Entry 6T9I (electron microscopy, 3.90 A resolution); this record covers chains G and K of the 12 polymer chains in the assembly.

== Chain G ==
Molecule: Transcription initiation factor TFIID subunit 10
Organism: Saccharomyces cerevisiae (strain ATCC 204508 / S288c)
Reference sequence: Q12030 (TAF10_YEAST); residues 1-206 here = UniProt positions 1-206
Sequence (206 residues; each row starts with the number of its first residue):
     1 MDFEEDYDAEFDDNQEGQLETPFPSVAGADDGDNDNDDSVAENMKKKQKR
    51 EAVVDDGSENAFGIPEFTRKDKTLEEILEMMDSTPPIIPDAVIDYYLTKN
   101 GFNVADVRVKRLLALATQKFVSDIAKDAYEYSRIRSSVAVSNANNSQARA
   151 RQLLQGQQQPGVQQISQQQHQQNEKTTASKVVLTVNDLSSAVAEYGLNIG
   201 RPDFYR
Not modelled in the structure: 1-66

== Chain K ==
Molecule: Transcriptional activator SPT7
Organism: Saccharomyces cerevisiae (strain ATCC 204508 / S288c)
Reference sequence: P35177 (SPT7_YEAST); residues 1-1332 here = UniProt positions 1-1332
Sequence (1332 residues; numbered 1 to 1332; the number before each row is that of its first residue):
     1 MTERIPIKNYQRTNAKALLKLTEKLFNKNFFDLYLTSQQLVVLEYLLSIS
    51 SEEDKLKAWDYFLKGNIALNVEKSFPLTQEEEHHGAVSPAVDTRSDDVSS
   101 QTIKDNNNTNTNTSISNENHVENEIEDKGDNAIANEDNFVNNDESDNVEE
   151 DLFKLDLEDLKQQISGTRFIGNLSLKIRYVLWQCAIDYIYCDRNEFGDEN
   201 DTEYTLLDVEEKEEEEIGKNEKPQNKEGISKFAEDEDYDDEDENYDEDST
   251 DVKNVDDPPKNLDSISSSNIEIDDERRLVLNISISKETLSKLKTNNVEEI
   301 MGNWNKIYHSFEYDKETMIKRLKLEESDKMIEKGKKKRSRSDLEAATDEQ
   351 DRENTNDEPDTNQKLPTPEGSTFSDTGNKRPKQSNLDLTVNLGIENLSLK
   401 HLLSSIQQKKSQLGISDYELKHLIMDVRKNRSKWTSDERIGQEELYEACE
   451 KVVLELRNYTEHSTPFLNKVSKREAPNYHQIIKKSMDLNTVLKKLKSFQY
   501 DSKQEFVDDIMLIWKNCLTYNSDPSHFLRGHAIAMQKKSLQLIRMIPNIT
   551 IRNRADLEKEIEDMEKDKDYELDEEEEVAGSGRKGLNMGAHMLAKENGKV
   601 SEKDSSKTVKDEAPTNDDKLTSVIPEGEKEKDKTASSTVTVHENVNKNEI
   651 KENGKNEEQDMVEESSKTEDSSKDADAAKKDTEDGLQDKTAENKEAGENN
   701 EEEEDDDDEDEDEDMVDSQSYLLEKDDDRDDLEISVWKTVTAKVRAEICL
   751 KRTEYFKNGKLNSDSEAFLKNPQRMKRFDQLFLEYKEQKALESYRQKIEQ
   801 NSIMKNGFGTVLKQEDDDQLQFHNDHSLNGNEAFEKQPNDIELDDTRFLQ
   851 EYDISNAIPDIVYEGVNTKTLDKMEDASVDRMLQNGINKQSRFLANKDLG
   901 LTPKMNQNITLIQQIRHICHKISLIRMLQSPLSAQNSRSNPNAFLNNHIY
   951 NYTIIDDSLDIDPVSQLPTHDYKNNRELIWKFMHKNISKVAMANGFETAH
  1001 PSAINMLTEIAGDYLSNLIKTLKLHHETNSLNRGTNVEMLQTTLLENGIN
  1051 RPDDLFSYVESEFGKKTKKLQDIKQKLESFLRALLRPTLQELSERNFEDE
  1101 SQSFFTGDFASELTGEDFFGFRELGLEKEFGVLSSSVPLQLLTTQFQTVD
  1151 GETKVQAKKIQPEESDSIVYKKITKGMLDAGSFWNTLLPLLQKDYERSKA
  1201 YIAKQSKSSANDKTSMTSTEDNSFALLEEDQFVSKKTATKARLPPTGKIS
  1251 TTYKKKPIASAFILPEEDLENDVKADPTTTVNAKVGAENDGDSSLFLRTP
  1301 QPLDPLDMDDAFDDTNMGSNSSFSLSLPRLNQ
Not modelled in the structure: 1-151, 188-727, 755-848, 931-951, 1086-1332
UniProt features mapped onto this chain:
  - modified residue: Thr-78 (Phosphothreonine), Ser-88 (Phosphoserine), Ser-1293 (Phosphoserine)
  - mutagenesis: Leu-843 to Gln-1332 (In spt7-223; removes the C-terminal histone fold, leading to the same phenotype as a deletion mutation), Gly-1120 to Gln-1332 (In spt7-217; mimiks the processed form of SPT7. Leads to a shifted profile with the predominant form of the SPT module now abundant in SALSA/SLIK, and a significantly reduced amount of SAGA)

== Interface between chain G and chain K ==
Pairs across the interface (110; chain G residue first):
  Arg-69(G) / Asp-1053(K)  salt bridge
  Asp-71(G) / Arg-1051(K)  salt bridge
  Asp-71(G) / Asp-1053(K)
  Lys-72(G) / Asp-1053(K)  hydrogen bond (backbone-side chain)
  Leu-74(G) / Val-1037(K)  hydrophobic
  Leu-74(G) / Leu-1040(K)  hydrophobic
  Leu-74(G) / Gln-1041(K)
  Leu-74(G) / Pro-1052(K)  hydrophobic
  Glu-75(G) / Val-1037(K)
  Ile-77(G) / Pro-1052(K)
  Met-80(G) / Phe-1056(K)  hydrophobic
  Ser-83(G) / Leu-899(K)
  Thr-84(G) / Leu-901(K)
  Pro-85(G) / Asn-896(K)
  Pro-85(G) / Leu-899(K)
  Pro-85(G) / Leu-901(K)
  Pro-86(G) / Asn-896(K)  hydrogen bond (backbone-side chain)
  Pro-86(G) / Leu-901(K)  hydrophobic
  Ile-87(G) / Leu-901(K)
  Ile-87(G) / Thr-902(K)
  Ile-87(G) / Met-905(K)  hydrophobic
  Ile-87(G) / Asn-986(K)
  Pro-89(G) / Phe-893(K)
  Pro-89(G) / Asn-896(K)
  Pro-89(G) / Asn-986(K)
  Asp-90(G) / Arg-892(K)  salt bridge
  Ala-91(G) / Phe-893(K)  hydrophobic
  Ala-91(G) / Ile-979(K)
  Val-92(G) / Ile-979(K)  hydrophobic
  Val-92(G) / Met-983(K)  hydrophobic
  Ile-93(G) / Leu-1015(K)  hydrophobic
  Asp-94(G) / Arg-892(K)  salt bridge
  Tyr-95(G) / Lys-973(K)
  Tyr-95(G) / Asn-974(K)
  Tyr-95(G) / Arg-976(K)
  Tyr-95(G) / Ile-979(K)  hydrophobic
  Tyr-96(G) / Met-983(K)  hydrophobic
  Tyr-96(G) / Gly-1012(K)
  Tyr-96(G) / Leu-1015(K)  hydrophobic
  Tyr-96(G) / Ile-1019(K)
  Leu-97(G) / Ile-1019(K)
  Thr-98(G) / Asn-974(K)  hydrogen bond
  Asn-100(G) / Ser-1016(K)
  Asn-100(G) / Ile-1019(K)
  Asn-100(G) / Lys-1020(K)
  Asn-100(G) / Lys-1023(K)
  Gly-101(G) / Lys-1023(K)
  Phe-102(G) / Leu-1022(K)  hydrophobic
  Phe-102(G) / Lys-1023(K)
  Phe-102(G) / His-1026(K)
  Val-109(G) / Leu-1040(K)  hydrophobic
  Leu-112(G) / Leu-1040(K)  hydrophobic
  Leu-112(G) / Leu-1044(K)  hydrophobic
  Leu-113(G) / Ile-1019(K)  hydrophobic
  Leu-115(G) / Leu-901(K)  hydrophobic
  Ala-116(G) / Tyr-1014(K)
  Ala-116(G) / Leu-1018(K)  hydrophobic
  Thr-117(G) / Ala-1011(K)
  Thr-117(G) / Tyr-1014(K)
  Thr-117(G) / Leu-1015(K)
  Thr-117(G) / Leu-1018(K)
  Gln-118(G) / Leu-901(K)
  Gln-118(G) / Met-905(K)
  Gln-118(G) / Tyr-1058(K)  hydrogen bond
  Gln-118(G) / Phe-1063(K)
  Lys-119(G) / Ile-1049(K)
  Lys-119(G) / Tyr-1058(K)
  Phe-120(G) / Tyr-1014(K)  hydrophobic
  Val-121(G) / Ala-1011(K)  hydrophobic
  Ser-122(G) / Asn-994(K)
  Ser-122(G) / Tyr-1058(K)
  Ile-124(G) / Leu-1007(K)  hydrophobic
  Ile-124(G) / Ile-1010(K)  hydrophobic
  Ala-125(G) / Asn-994(K)
  Ala-125(G) / Phe-996(K)
  Lys-126(G) / Asn-994(K)
  Ala-128(G) / Phe-996(K)
  Tyr-129(G) / Phe-996(K)
  Ser-132(G) / Phe-996(K)
  Arg-149(G) / Arg-926(K)
  Leu-153(G) / Arg-926(K)
  Leu-153(G) / Leu-1084(K)
  Gly-156(G) / Gln-929(K)  hydrogen bond (backbone-side chain)
  Ser-166(G) / Gln-929(K)
  Ser-166(G) / Ser-930(K)  hydrogen bond (side chain-backbone)
  Gln-169(G) / Gln-929(K)
  Gln-172(G) / Arg-926(K)  hydrogen bond
  Asn-173(G) / Met-927(K)
  Thr-177(G) / Ser-923(K)
  Thr-177(G) / Met-927(K)
  Lys-180(G) / Glu-997(K)  salt bridge
  Lys-180(G) / Thr-998(K)
  Val-181(G) / Gly-995(K)
  Val-181(G) / Phe-996(K)  hydrophobic
  Val-181(G) / Glu-997(K)
  Val-181(G) / Thr-998(K)  hydrogen bond (backbone-backbone)
  Val-182(G) / Thr-998(K)
  Val-182(G) / His-1000(K)
  Leu-183(G) / Phe-996(K)  hydrophobic
  Leu-183(G) / Thr-998(K)  hydrogen bond (backbone-backbone)
  Leu-183(G) / Ala-999(K)  hydrophobic
  Leu-183(G) / His-1000(K)  hydrogen bond (backbone-backbone)
  Leu-183(G) / Ala-1003(K)
  Leu-183(G) / Ile-1004(K)  hydrophobic
  Val-185(G) / Ser-1002(K)
  Val-185(G) / Met-1006(K)  hydrophobic
  Leu-188(G) / Ala-1003(K)
  Leu-188(G) / Met-1006(K)  hydrophobic
  Ile-199(G) / Met-1006(K)  hydrophobic
  Arg-201(G) / Ser-1002(K)
Other interface residues (no listed pair), chain G (65 interface residues in all): Ile-88, Gln-157, Val-162, Thr-176, Ser-179, Thr-184, Leu-197
Other interface residues (no listed pair), chain K (65 interface residues in all): Gly-900, His-920, Ile-922, Ile-925, Phe-982, Val-990, Ala-991, Asp-1054, Leu-1055, Val-1059, Glu-1062

== Summary ==
The chain G/chain K interface involves 65 residues from each chain; the contacts include 10 hydrogen bonds and
5 salt bridges. Polar pairs include Arg-69(G)/Asp-1053(K), Asp-71(G)/Arg-1051(K) and Asp-90(G)/Arg-892(K).
Curated annotation (UniProt) lists 3 mutagenesis sites on chain K.
Here chain G is Transcription initiation factor TFIID subunit 10 and chain K is Transcriptional activator
SPT7, both from Saccharomyces cerevisiae (strain ATCC 204508 / S288c). Entry 6T9I (cryo-EM structure of
transcription coactivator SAGA) was determined by electron microscopy (same publication as 6T9J and 6T9K).
